PDB entry 6Z9V | X-ray diffraction, 2.01 A resolution | chains A and B of the 3 polymer chains in the assembly

# Chain A
Name: MHC class I antigen
From: Homo sapiens
UniProt: A0A5B8RNS7 (A0A5B8RNS7_HUMAN); residues 1-276 here correspond to UniProt positions 25-300 (UniProt number = residue number + 24)
Sequence (276 residues; numbered 1 to 276; the number before each row is that of its first residue):
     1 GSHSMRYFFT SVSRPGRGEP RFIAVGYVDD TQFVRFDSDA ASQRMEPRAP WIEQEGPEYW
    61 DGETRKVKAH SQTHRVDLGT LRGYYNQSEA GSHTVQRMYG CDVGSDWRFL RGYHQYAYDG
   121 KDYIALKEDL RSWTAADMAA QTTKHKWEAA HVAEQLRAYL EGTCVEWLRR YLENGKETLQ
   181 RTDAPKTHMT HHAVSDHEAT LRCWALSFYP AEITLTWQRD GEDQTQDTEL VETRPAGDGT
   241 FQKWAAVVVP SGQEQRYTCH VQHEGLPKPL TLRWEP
Disulfides: C101-C164, C203-C259
Small-molecule neighbours: 1-ethoxy-2-(2-ethoxyethoxy)ethane (P4G): K66, Q155, L156, Y159, T163

# Chain B
Name: Beta-2-microglobulin
From: Homo sapiens
UniProt: P61769 (B2MG_HUMAN); residues 1-99 here correspond to UniProt positions 21-119 (UniProt number = residue number + 20)
Sequence (100 residues; numbered 0 to 99; the number before each row is that of its first residue; numbering starts at 0):
     0 MIQRTPKIQV YSRHPAENGK SNFLNCYVSG FHPSDIEVDL LKNGERIEKV EHSDLSFSKD
    60 WSFYLLYYTE FTPTEKDEYA CRVNHVTLSQ PKIVKWDRDM
Construct notes: initiating methionine (0)
Swiss-Prot annotation at these positions:
  - modified residue: Q2 (Pyrrolidone carboxylic acid)
  - glycosylation: I1 (N-linked (Glc) (glycation) isoleucine), K19 (N-linked (Glc) (glycation) lysine), K41 (N-linked (Glc) (glycation) lysine), K48 (N-linked (Glc) (glycation) lysine), K58 (N-linked (Glc) (glycation) lysine), K91 (N-linked (Glc) (glycation) lysine), K94 (N-linked (Glc) (glycation) lysine)
Disulfides: C25-C80
Metal / ion sites: Na+: N83, H84, L87

# Interface between chain A and chain B
Contacting residue pairs (58):
  F8(A) with S55(B); F56(B)
  F9(A) with F56(B)
  T10(A) with F56(B); F62(B)
  V12(A) with S33(B)
  I23(A) with L54(B), hydrophobic
  V25(A) with D53(B); L54(B); S55(B)
  Y27(A) with S55(B); Y63(B), hydrogen bond
  Q32(A) with D53(B), hydrogen bond
  R35(A) with D53(B), salt bridge
  R48(A) with D53(B), salt bridge
  S92(A) with M0(B)
  H93(A) with M0(B)
  Q96(A) with H31(B); F56(B); W60(B), hydrogen bond (side chain-backbone); F62(B)
  R97(A) with F56(B)
  Q115(A) with K58(B), hydrogen bond; W60(B)
  Y116(A) with W60(B)
  A117(A) with W60(B)
  D119(A) with M0(B); I1(B), hydrogen bond (backbone-backbone)
  G120(A) with I1(B); H31(B)
  K121(A) with M0(B)
  D122(A) with W60(B), hydrogen bond
  R202(A) with D98(B), hydrogen bond (side chain-backbone); M99(B)
  W204(A) with D98(B); M99(B)
  V231(A) with Q8(B)
  E232(A) with K6(B); Q8(B), hydrogen bond (backbone-side chain); Y26(B); S28(B), hydrogen bond
  T233(A) with Y26(B)
  R234(A) with Q8(B), hydrogen bond; Y10(B); M99(B), hydrogen bond (side chain-backbone)
  P235(A) with Y10(B), hydrogen bond (backbone-side chain); N24(B); Y26(B)
  A236(A) with R12(B), hydrogen bond (backbone-side chain); N24(B), hydrogen bond (backbone-side chain)
  G237(A) with R12(B), hydrogen bond (backbone-side chain); L65(B)
  D238(A) with R12(B); H13(B)
  Q242(A) with Y10(B); S11(B), hydrogen bond (side chain-backbone); R12(B), hydrogen bond (side chain-backbone)
  W244(A) with M99(B), hydrogen bond (side chain-backbone)
Interface residues without a listed pair, chain A (35 interface residues in all): T94, M98
Interface residues without a listed pair, chain B (25 interface residues in all): D59

# Overview
35 residues of chain A face 25 of chain B across their interface; the contacts include 18 hydrogen bonds and 2
salt bridges. Among the polar pairs are R35(A)-D53(B), R48(A)-D53(B) and Y27(A)-Y63(B). Chain A binds
1-ethoxy-2-(2-ethoxyethoxy)ethane. N83(B), H84(B) and L87(B) form the Na+ site.
Chain A is MHC class I antigen and chain B is Beta-2-microglobulin, both from Homo sapiens; the structure,
Human Class I Major Histocompatibility Complex, A02 allele, presenting IIGWMWIPV, was determined by X-ray
diffraction, deposited together with 6Z9W and 6Z9X.
